9D83 - chains A and B of the 6 polymer chains in the assembly; structure by electron microscopy, 3.50 A resolution.

[Chain A]
Molecule: Portal Protein Gp39
From: Shigella phage B2
Amino-acid sequence (706 residues; row label = number of the first residue in the row):
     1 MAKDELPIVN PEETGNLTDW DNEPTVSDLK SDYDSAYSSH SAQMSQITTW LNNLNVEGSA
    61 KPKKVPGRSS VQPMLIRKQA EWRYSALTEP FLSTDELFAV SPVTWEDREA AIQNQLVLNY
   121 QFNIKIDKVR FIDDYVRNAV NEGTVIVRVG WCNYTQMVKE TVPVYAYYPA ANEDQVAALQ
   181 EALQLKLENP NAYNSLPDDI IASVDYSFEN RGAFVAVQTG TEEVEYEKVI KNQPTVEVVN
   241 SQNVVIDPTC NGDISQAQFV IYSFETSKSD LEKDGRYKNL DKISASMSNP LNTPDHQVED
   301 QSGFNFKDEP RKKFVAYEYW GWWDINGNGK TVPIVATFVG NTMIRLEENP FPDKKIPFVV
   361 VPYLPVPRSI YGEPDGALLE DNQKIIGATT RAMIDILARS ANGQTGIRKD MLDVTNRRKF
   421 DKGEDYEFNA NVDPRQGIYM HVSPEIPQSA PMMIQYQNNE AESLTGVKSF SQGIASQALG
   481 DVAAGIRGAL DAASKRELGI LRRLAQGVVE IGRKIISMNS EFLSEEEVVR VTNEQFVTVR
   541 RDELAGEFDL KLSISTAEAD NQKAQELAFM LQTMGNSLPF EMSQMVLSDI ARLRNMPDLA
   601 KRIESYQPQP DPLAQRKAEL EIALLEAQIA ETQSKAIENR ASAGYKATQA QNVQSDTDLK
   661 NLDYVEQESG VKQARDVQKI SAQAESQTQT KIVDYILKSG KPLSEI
Not modelled in the structure: 1-181, 203-225, 680-706

[Chain B]
Molecule: Head to tail adaptor Gp50
From: Shigella phage B2
Amino-acid sequence (234 residues; each row starts with the number of its first residue):
     1 MKLSELFQML SVGELSLIRT GNDGQGIRTQ DYPKVIAQLN AGLTNLHARF PLLEKEVIIQ
    61 QYEQISKYYL RSEFAQMNTT STEKYKYLMD SPTERFLDDV IRVERVFDEC GCPLYLNNEP
   121 CCGSIVTPSF DCIQIVYPIE TNALFVTYRA NHPKIALTTT DLNTEVRIPA SHEKALTYYI
   181 ASQLYSNSPN PETAAKGVEW SQRFEAECTK IENLDLDNAH IAQTNVKPEM RGWV
Not modelled in the structure: 1, 234

[Interface between chain A and chain B]
Residue-residue contacts (13):
  Asp-413(A) / Asn-213(B)
  Asp-413(A) / Leu-214(B)
  Thr-415(A) / Ile-221(B)
  Asn-416(A) / His-220(B)
  Lys-419(A) / Ala-222(B)
  Glu-424(A) / Thr-224(B)
  Asp-425(A) / Ala-222(B)
  Asp-425(A) / Asn-225(B)  hydrogen bond
  Glu-427(A) / His-220(B)  salt bridge
  Glu-427(A) / Ile-221(B)  hydrogen bond (side chain-backbone)
  Glu-427(A) / Ala-222(B)
  Asn-429(A) / Asn-213(B)
  Asn-431(A) / Asn-213(B)
Other interface residues (no listed pair), chain A (10 interface residues in all): Tyr-426
Other interface residues (no listed pair), chain B (11 interface residues in all): Glu-212, Asp-215, Asn-218, Gln-223

[In short]
10 residues of chain A face 11 of chain B across their interface, with 2 hydrogen bonds and 1 salt bridge.
Polar pairs include Glu-427(A)/His-220(B), Asp-425(A)/Asn-225(B) and Glu-427(A)/Ile-221(B).
Chain A is Portal Protein Gp39 and chain B is Head to tail adaptor Gp50, both from Shigella phage B2; the
structure, Shigella flexneri bacteriophage B2 tail, was determined by electron microscopy, deposited together
with 9D7Z, 9D80, 9D81, 9D82 and 9D84.
